4LTC - chains L and V of the 28 polymer chains in the assembly; structure by X-ray diffraction, 2.50 A resolution.

# Chain L
Name: Proteasome subunit beta type-6
Source organism: Saccharomyces cerevisiae
Notes: EC 3.4.25.1
UniProt: P23724 (PSB6_YEAST); residues 1-222 here correspond to UniProt positions 20-241 (UniProt number = residue number + 19)
Amino-acid sequence (222 residues; numbered 1 to 222; the number before each row is that of its first residue):
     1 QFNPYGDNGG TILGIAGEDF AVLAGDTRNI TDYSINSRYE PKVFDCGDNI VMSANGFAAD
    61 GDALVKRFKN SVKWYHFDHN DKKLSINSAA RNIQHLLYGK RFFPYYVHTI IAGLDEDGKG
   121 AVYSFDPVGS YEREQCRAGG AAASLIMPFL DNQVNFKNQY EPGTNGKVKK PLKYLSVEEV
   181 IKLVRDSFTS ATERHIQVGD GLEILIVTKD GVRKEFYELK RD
Residues lining bound ligands: EC6 (N-hexanoyl-L-valyl-N~1~-[(4S,5S,6R)-5-hydroxy-2,6-dimethyloctan-4-yl]-N~5~,N~5~-dimethyl-L-glutamamide): Pro104, Asp126, Pro127, Val128, Ser130

# Chain V
Name: Proteasome subunit beta type-2
Source organism: Saccharomyces cerevisiae
Notes: EC 3.4.25.1
UniProt: P25043 (PSB2_YEAST); residues 1-232 here correspond to UniProt positions 30-261 (UniProt number = residue number + 29)
Amino-acid sequence (232 residues; each row starts with the number of its first residue):
     1 TTIVGVKFNN GVVIAADTRS TQGPIVADKN CAKLHRISPK IWCAGAGTAA DTEAVTQLIG
    61 SNIELHSLYT SREPRVVSAL QMLKQHLFKY QGHIGAYLIV AGVDPTGSHL FSIHAHGSTD
   121 VGYYLSLGSG SLAAMAVLES HWKQDLTKEE AIKLASDAIQ AGIWNDLGSG SNVDVCVMEI
   181 GKDAEYLRNY LTPNVREEKQ KSYKFPRGTT AVLKESIVNI CDIQEEQVDI TA
Not modelled in the structure: 223-232
Swiss-Prot annotation at these positions:
  - active site: Thr1 (Nucleophile)

# How chain L and chain V interact
Residue-residue contacts - 57 pairs, chain L then chain V:
  Arg28(L) - Leu167(V)
  Ile30(L) - Leu167(V)  hydrophobic
  Asp32(L) - Leu167(V)
  Tyr33(L) - Asn165(V)
  Tyr33(L) - Asp166(V)
  Tyr33(L) - Leu167(V)  hydrogen bond (backbone-backbone)
  Tyr33(L) - Gly168(V)
  Ile35(L) - Trp164(V)
  Ile35(L) - Leu167(V)  hydrophobic
  Arg38(L) - Trp164(V)  hydrogen bond (side chain-backbone)
  Arg38(L) - Asn165(V)
  Phe149(L) - Tyr203(V)  hydrophobic
  Asn152(L) - Phe205(V)
  Gln153(L) - Tyr203(V)
  Gln153(L) - Phe205(V)
  Asn158(L) - Thr209(V)
  Gln159(L) - Thr209(V)
  Tyr160(L) - Thr209(V)  hydrogen bond (backbone-backbone)
  Tyr160(L) - Ala211(V)  hydrophobic
  Pro162(L) - Arg207(V)
  Pro162(L) - Gly208(V)
  Gly166(L) - Ala211(V)
  Glu179(L) - Lys201(V)
  Lys182(L) - Gln200(V)
  Leu183(L) - Tyr203(V)
  Arg185(L) - Glu197(V)  salt bridge
  Arg185(L) - Gln200(V)
  Asp186(L) - Lys199(V)
  Asp186(L) - Gln200(V)  hydrogen bond (side chain-backbone)
  Asp186(L) - Lys201(V)  hydrogen bond (side chain-backbone)
  Asp186(L) - Tyr203(V)  hydrogen bond
  Thr189(L) - Arg196(V)  hydrogen bond
  Ser190(L) - Arg196(V)
  Glu193(L) - Val26(V)
  Glu193(L) - Lys29(V)  salt bridge
  Glu193(L) - Arg196(V)
  Arg194(L) - Pro24(V)
  Arg194(L) - Ile25(V)
  Arg194(L) - Val26(V)  hydrogen bond (backbone-backbone)
  Arg194(L) - Ala27(V)  hydrogen bond (side chain-backbone)
  Arg194(L) - Lys29(V)
  His195(L) - Pro24(V)
  His195(L) - Ile25(V)
  Ile196(L) - Arg19(V)
  Ile196(L) - Pro24(V)  hydrogen bond (backbone-backbone)
  Ile196(L) - Val26(V)  hydrophobic
  Ile196(L) - Leu167(V)
  Lys220(L) - Asn194(V)  hydrogen bond (side chain-backbone)
  Arg221(L) - Trp164(V)
  Asp222(L) - Arg19(V)  salt bridge
  Asp222(L) - Ile163(V)
  Asp222(L) - Trp164(V)
  Asp222(L) - Asp166(V)
  Asp222(L) - Ser169(V)
  Asp222(L) - Gly170(V)
  Asp222(L) - Ser171(V)  hydrogen bond (side chain-backbone)
  Asp222(L) - Asn194(V)
Interface residues without a listed pair, chain L (32 interface residues in all): Ser34, Glu161, Gln197, Glu218
Interface residues without a listed pair, chain V (32 interface residues in all): Thr21, Gly23, Asp28, Val195, Pro206

# Overview
Chain L and chain V each contribute 32 residues to their interface; the contacts include 12 hydrogen bonds and
3 salt bridges. Polar contacts include Arg185(L)-Glu197(V), Glu193(L)-Lys29(V) and Asp222(L)-Arg19(V). Ligands
of chain L: compound EC6. Curated annotation (UniProt) lists active-site residue Thr1(V) on chain V.
Here chain L is Proteasome subunit beta type-6 and chain V is Proteasome subunit beta type-2, both from
Saccharomyces cerevisiae. Entry 4LTC (Crystal structure of yeast 20S proteasome in complex with enone
carmaphycin analogue 6) was determined by X-ray diffraction (same publication as 4HNP, 4HRC and 4HRD).
